PDB entry 7ZKE | electron microscopy, 3.60 A resolution | chains A and E of the 4 polymer chains in the assembly

== Chain A ==
Molecule: 36-nt DNA strand
Sequence (36 nucleotides; numbered 1 to 36; the number before each row is that of its first residue):
     1 CGGCCGGGCG CCCGGCATGG CGGCCTATAA AAGGGC
Not modelled in the structure: 1-2, 13-36

== Chain E ==
Name: Helicase-like protein
Source organism: Chaetomium thermophilum
Reference sequence: G0S6C0 (G0S6C0_CHATD); residues 1-1886 here = UniProt positions 1-1886
Sequence (1897 residues; row label = number of the first residue in the row):
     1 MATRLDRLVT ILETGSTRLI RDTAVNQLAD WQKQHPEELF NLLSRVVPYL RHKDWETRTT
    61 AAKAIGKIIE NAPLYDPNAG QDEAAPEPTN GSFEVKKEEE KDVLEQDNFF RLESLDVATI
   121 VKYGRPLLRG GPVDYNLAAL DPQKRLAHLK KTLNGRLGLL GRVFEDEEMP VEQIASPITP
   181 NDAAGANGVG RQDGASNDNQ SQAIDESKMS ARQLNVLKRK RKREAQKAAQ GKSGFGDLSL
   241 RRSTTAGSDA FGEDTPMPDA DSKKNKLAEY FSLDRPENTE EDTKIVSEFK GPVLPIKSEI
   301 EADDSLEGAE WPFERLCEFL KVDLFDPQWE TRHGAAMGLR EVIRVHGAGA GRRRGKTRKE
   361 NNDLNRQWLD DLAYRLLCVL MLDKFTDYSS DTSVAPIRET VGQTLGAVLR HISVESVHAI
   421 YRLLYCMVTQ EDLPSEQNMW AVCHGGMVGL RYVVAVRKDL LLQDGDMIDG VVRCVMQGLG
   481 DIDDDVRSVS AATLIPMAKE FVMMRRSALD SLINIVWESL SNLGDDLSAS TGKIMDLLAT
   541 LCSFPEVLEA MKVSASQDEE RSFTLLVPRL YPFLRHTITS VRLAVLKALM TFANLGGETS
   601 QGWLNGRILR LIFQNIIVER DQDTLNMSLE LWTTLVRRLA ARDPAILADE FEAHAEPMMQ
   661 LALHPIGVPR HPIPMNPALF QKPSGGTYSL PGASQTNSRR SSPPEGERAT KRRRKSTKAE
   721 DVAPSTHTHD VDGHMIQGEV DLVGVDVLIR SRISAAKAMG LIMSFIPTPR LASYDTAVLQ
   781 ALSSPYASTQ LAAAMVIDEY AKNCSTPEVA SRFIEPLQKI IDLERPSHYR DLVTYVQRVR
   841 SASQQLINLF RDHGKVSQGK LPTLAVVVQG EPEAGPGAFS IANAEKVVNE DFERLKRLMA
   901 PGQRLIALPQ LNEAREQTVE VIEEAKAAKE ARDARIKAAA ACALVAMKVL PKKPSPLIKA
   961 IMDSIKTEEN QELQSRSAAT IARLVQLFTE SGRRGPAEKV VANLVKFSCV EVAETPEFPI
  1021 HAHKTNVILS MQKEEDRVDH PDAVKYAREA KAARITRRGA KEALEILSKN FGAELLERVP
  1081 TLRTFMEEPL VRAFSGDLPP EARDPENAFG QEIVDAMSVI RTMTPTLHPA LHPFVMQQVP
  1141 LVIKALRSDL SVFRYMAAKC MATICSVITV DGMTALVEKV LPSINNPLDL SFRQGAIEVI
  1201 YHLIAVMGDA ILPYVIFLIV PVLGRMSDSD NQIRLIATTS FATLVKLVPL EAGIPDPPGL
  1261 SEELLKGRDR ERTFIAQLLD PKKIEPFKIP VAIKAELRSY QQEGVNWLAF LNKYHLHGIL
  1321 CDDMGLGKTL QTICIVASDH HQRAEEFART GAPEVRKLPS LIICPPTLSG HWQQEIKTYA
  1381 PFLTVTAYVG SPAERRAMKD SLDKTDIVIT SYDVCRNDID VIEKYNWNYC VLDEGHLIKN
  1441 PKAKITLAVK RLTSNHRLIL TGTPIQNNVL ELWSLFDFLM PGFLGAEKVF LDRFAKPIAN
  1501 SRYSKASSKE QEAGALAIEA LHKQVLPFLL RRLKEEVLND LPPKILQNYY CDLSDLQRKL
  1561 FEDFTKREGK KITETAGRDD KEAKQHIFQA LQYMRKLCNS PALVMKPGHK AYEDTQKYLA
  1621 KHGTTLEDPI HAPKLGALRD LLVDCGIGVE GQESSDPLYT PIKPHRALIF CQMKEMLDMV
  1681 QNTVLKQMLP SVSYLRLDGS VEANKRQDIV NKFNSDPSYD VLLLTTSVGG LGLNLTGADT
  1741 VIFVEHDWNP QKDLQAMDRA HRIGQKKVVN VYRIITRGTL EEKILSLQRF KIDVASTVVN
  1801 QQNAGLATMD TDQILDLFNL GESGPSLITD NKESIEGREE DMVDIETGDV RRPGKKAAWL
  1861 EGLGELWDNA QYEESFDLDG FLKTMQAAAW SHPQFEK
Not modelled in the structure: 1, 80-107, 173-298, 305-307, 687-728, 1034-1042, 1652-1659, 1795-1840, 1887-1897
Differences from the reference sequence: expression tag (1887-1897)
Metal / ion sites: Mg2+: Asp-1433 (together with ADP)
Ligand contacts:
  - ADP (adenosine-5'-diphosphate): Ala-1295, Glu-1296, Leu-1297, Gln-1301, Gly-1325, Gly-1327, Lys-1328, Thr-1329, Leu-1330, His-1371, Glu-1375, Tyr-1379, Gly-1732, Asn-1734, Arg-1762, Ile-1763
  - beryllium trifluoride (BEF): Met-1324, Lys-1328, Asp-1433, Glu-1434, Thr-1461, Gly-1462, Leu-1731, Gly-1732, Gln-1755, Arg-1762

== Interface between chain A and chain E ==
Pairs across the interface (4):
  DG10(A) / Lys-1444(E)  salt bridge to the phosphate
  DC11(A) / Ala-1443(E)  phosphate contact
  DC11(A) / Lys-1444(E)  hydrogen bond to the phosphate
  DC12(A) / Asn-1440(E)  phosphate contact
Interface residues without a listed pair, chain A (4 interface residues in all): DG3
Interface residues without a listed pair, chain E (5 interface residues in all): Phe-1588, Lys-1705

== Summary ==
Chain A and chain E form an interface of 4 and 5 residues respectively; the contacts include 1 hydrogen bond
and 1 salt bridge. Among the polar pairs are DC11(A)/Lys-1444(E) and DG10(A)/Lys-1444(E). Chain E binds ADP
and beryllium trifluoride.
Here chain A is a 36-nt DNA strand and chain E is Helicase-like protein (Chaetomium thermophilum). Entry 7ZKE
(Mot1:TBP:DNA - pre-hydrolysis state) was determined by electron microscopy, deposited together with 7ZB5,
7Z7N and 7Z8S.
